Entry 6QKL (electron microscopy, 3.30 A resolution); this record covers chains N and E of the 11 polymer chains in the assembly.

# Chain N
Molecule: 26S ribosomal RNA
Source organism: Dictyostelium discoideum
Sequence (3741 nucleotides; each row starts with the number of its first residue):
     1 UCCGCCUCAC CUUUGUAAGA UUACCCGCUG AACUUAAGCA UAUCAGUAAG CGGAGGAAAA
    61 GAAACUAACU AGGAUUCCGU CAGUAACGGC GAGUGAAGAC GGAAUAGCCC AAGGUUCAAA
   121 CCUGGAUCUC UUCGAGGUUA GGUGAUGUGA CCUAUGGACU GAUGGAGCCC GCUGUUGUGA
   181 CUGCUAAUUC CGUUUGGAAU UUCGAGUCGU AGAAGGUGAU AACCCUGUUC GCAGUAUCAC
   241 AACAGUUGGA CUUUGCCAUU AGCUCCACGA GUAGGAAUGU CUGAAAUUGC AUUCUGAAUG
   301 GGUGAUAAGA UUCAUCCAAG GCUAAAUAUA UGUUAGGAGA UCGAUAGCAU ACAAGUACCG
   361 UGAGGGAAAG GUGAAAAGAA CUUUGAAAAA AGGUUUAAAA GUAUUUGACA CCGUUUAUGU
   421 GGAAGCGUUU ACUUGGACCC CGAUUAAUGA CGUCGGUUUA GCUCUAAUUC UUAGGUGGCC
   481 AAAGUAGAGU GUUACGUGCU GAUCAAAAGG UAACGGACAU UUGAUUCAUU GGUUAUCGAC
   541 GAGGAAGGUA CUCUAAAUCG GCCAGUUACU AACGGGUGAG AUCUGAUGUU UAUAAAAUGG
   601 GGGAUGAGGC UUAUCGGCUU GCUGGUGGCU CGCUCUCAAU AAUGGAUAUU GGGUUUCAUC
   661 AAGAGUGCAA AAUGGUGGCA AUUCACUAUU AGUGGUUAUU AAUUUUGUUU GCGUGGCUUG
   721 GCCUUGUCUA CAGGUUAUCU UCGGAUGGCU UGUAGCUUUG UUGAACGCGU GGGCUUAAUG
   781 UUGUGAUUCU AGUAGCGUUA CCAUAUCGUU AGAGUGGGUU CAAUAAAUGU CCCGUCUUGA
   841 AACACGGAUC AAGGAGGCCG UUUUGUGUGC GAGUGUAAGA GUAAUUAAAA CUCUGACGCG
   901 UAUUGAAAGA AAGAAUACUC CAAAAGAUCG UAACUACGGU UACCUUCUGU AAGGAGUGCC
   961 CGAAUCAUGA GAACUCUGUU UCGAAAGGAU UUGCGGUUGA GCACCUAGAA UGGGACCCGA
  1021 AAGGUUGUGA ACUAUGCCUG AGGAAGGCGA AGUCAGGGGA AACUCUGAUG GAGGCUUGUC
  1081 GCAAUGCUGA CGUGCAAAUC GCUUGUCUAA CUUGGGUAUA GGGGCGAAAG ACUAAUCGAA
  1141 CAACCUAGUA GCUGGUUCCU UCCGAAGUUU CCCUCAGGAU AGCUGGAGCA GUAUUCUAGU
  1201 UCCAUCUUGU AAAGACAAUG AUUAGCAGUU UCGGGGGCGU AAUGCUCUCA GCUGAUUCUC
  1261 AAACUCUGAA CGGGUGGGUA UCAUUUUAAU UCACUUAAUU GGAUUUUAAA AUUAAAUUGC
  1321 ACAUGUGCAA UGAAAAAUAG GAGCUCUUAG UGGGCCAUUU UUGGUAAGCA GAACUGGCGA
  1381 UGUGGGUUGA ACCAAAUAUU GGGAUAAGAC GUCUAACAUU CACUAAUAGA UACCACAAAA
  1441 GGUGUUAGUU CAUUAAGACA GCAGGACGGU GGCCAUGGAA GUCGGUAUCC GCUAAGGAGU
  1501 GUGUAACAAC UCACCUGCCA AAUGGACUAG CCCUGAAAAU GGAUGACGCU AGCAGUGGAU
  1561 GGUCGAUGCC CAAUCGUUAA AAGAAGUGAU AAUACUUUUA ACGUGUAGGA AGGCGUGAAG
  1621 GUAACGUAGA AGCUUGAAUG UGAAUUCGAG UGGAGUUGUC UUUAGUGCAG AUCUUGAUGG
  1681 UAGUAGCAAA UAUUCAAAAG AAUUUACUUU GAAGGCCGAA GUGGGGAAGG GUUCCAUAAC
  1741 AAUGGAAUUC ACUUAUGGGU GAGUCGAUCC UAAGGUUUGG GUUAACUCUC UCUAAUAAGG
  1801 UUACUAGGUC AUUGGAUCGA AAGUGAAGGU GGCUUUAACA CUAGUGACUU UAUAGGCCGA
  1861 AAGGGAAGCG GGUUAAAAUU CCUGCACCAU CGAAUGGGAU AUUAGGGUAA CCGAUCGUAA
  1921 UCCGGGACAU CAAUUGGCGG UCGAGGAAGA GUUAUCUUUU CUUGUUAACA UUGUCUUGGG
  1981 GUCCUCCGAA UCAGGUCAAC UGGAGACGAG GAUUCAUCGC ACAAUGGAAG AGCACAGUCC
  2041 UUUGGAUUGG GUCUCGCAUC CGCUAAAUGG UCCUUGAAAA CCGGAUUAUG GUAUUUAAUC
  2101 CUAUUUGGUG UUCGUACCAA UAACCACAUC AGGUCUCCAA GGUGAAUAGC CUCUGGUCAA
  2161 AUGUAUUAAU GUAGAUAAGG GAAGUCGGCA AAACCGAUCU GUAACUUCGG GAUAAGGAUU
  2221 GGCUCUAAAG GCUGGUGGAG UGGACAUAUU GGAGUUUGCU AUUUGUUUUU UACUUUUAGG
  2281 AUGGGCAACU GUUUUGAAGG UUUAAGAUGG GUGGUAAUUC UUUCCAAUGU GAGGGCUUGC
  2341 UCGUUCUGCU UUACGAUUAA CAGCUAAUUU AGAACUGUGA CGAUCACCGG GAAUCCAACU
  2401 GUUUAAUUAA AACAAAGCAU UGCGAUAAGC UUAAAAGCUU UUGACGCAAU GUGAUUUCUG
  2461 CCCAGUGCUC UGAAUGUCAA AGUGAAGAGA UUCAACCUAG CACGGGUAAA CGGCGGGAGU
  2521 AACUAUGACU CUCUUAAGGU AGCCAAAUGC CUCGUCAUCU AAUUAGUGAC GCGCAUGAAU
  2581 GGAUCAAUGA GAUUCCCACU GUCCCUAACU ACUAUACAGC GAAACCACUG CAAGGGGAAC
  2641 GGGCCUUGCA AAAACAGCGG GGAAAGAAGA CCCUGUUGAG CUUGACUCUA GUCUGAUAUU
  2701 GCAUAGUGAC CUAAAAGGUG UAGAAUAGGU GGGAGGGGCA ACCCGACGGU GAAAUACCAC
  2761 CCCUUUUGGC GUUACUUUGC UAACUUGGAA UAACAGUACC UCAUAAUUCA UUUUAUGAUG
  2821 GUUUUGGUGA AUAAGCGGAU CAACCACGGG UGAAAUCUGU GCAAAUUGGG CAACUGAUUU
  2881 GUAUAGCAAA GUAGUCCCUC UGGUCCCGUA UUAUGUCGAC CAAGAACAGU UUCAGGUGGG
  2941 GAGUUUGGCU GGGGCGGCAC AUUUGUUAAA AGAUAACGCA AGUGUCCAAA GGCAGGCUCA
  3001 GUGAGAACAG AAAUCUCACG UAGAGUAAAA GGGCAAAAGC CUGCUUGAUU CUGAUUUUCA
  3061 GUACUAAUCG GAACUGGGAA ACCAGGGCCU AUCGAUCCUU UAUGUGCUUA AAUCUUAACC
  3121 CUAGAGGUGU CAGAAAAGUU ACCACAGGGA UAACUGGCUU GUGGCAGCCA AGCGCUCAUA
  3181 GCGACGCUGC UUUUUGAUCC UUCGAUGUCG GCUCUUCUUA UCAUUGUGAA GCAGAAUUCA
  3241 CAAAGUGUUG GAUUGUUCAC CCACUAACAA GGAACGUGAG CUGGGUUUAG ACCGUCGUGA
  3301 GACAGGUUAG UUUUACCCUA CUGUUGUCAA UUGUUUGCGU AAUAGUAGCA UGAUUUAGUA
  3361 CGAGAGGAAC UGUCAUGCCG GAUCACUGGU CUGUAGGUUU AUUUGACAAA AUAGUGACCU
  3421 GCCGCUACCA UCCGUUGGAU AAUGGCUGAA CGCCUCUAAG UCAGAAUCCA UUCUAGAAAC
  3481 GCAAACCAAA UGCUUUAGAG UGUGAAUGUU GUAGGUAACA UUAGGUUGUU GGUGGGGGAC
  3541 CACUUUCAAC UUUAAACCAU AUGAUUAAUC GCUGUUACAC UGCAGUUUCC UUCCGGUUAU
  3601 UGUGGUGGGU GGCUAAAUUC UAAUUUAUAU CCUCGUUCCG CUCAACUCUU CGAUUGUAGA
  3661 CGACUAUCAA AUGAACUAGG UGCUGUAAGC UUCCGAGUAG CGUUCAGUUA CGAGGGGUUG
  3721 AGGCUUUUCC AUUAGUUCUU U
Unresolved in the structure: 1-1220, 1271-1355, 1603-2391, 2701-2925, 3330-3332, 3481-3741

# Chain E
Name: 60S ribosomal protein L23
Source organism: Dictyostelium discoideum
UniProt: Q54G86 (RL23_DICDI); residue numbers follow UniProt; this construct covers 1-136
Chain sequence (136 residues; row label = number of the first residue in the row):
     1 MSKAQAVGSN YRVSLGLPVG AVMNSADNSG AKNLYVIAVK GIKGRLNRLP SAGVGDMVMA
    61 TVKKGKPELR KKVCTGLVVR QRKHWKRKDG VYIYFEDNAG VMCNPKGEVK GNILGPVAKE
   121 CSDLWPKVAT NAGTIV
Unresolved in the structure: 1-8

# How chain N and chain E interact
Residue-residue contacts (58):
  C2559(N) - Lys71(E)  phosphate contact
  U2560(N) - Arg70(E)  salt bridge to the phosphate
  U2560(N) - Lys71(E)  phosphate contact
  A2561(N) - Ile37(E)  base contact
  A2561(N) - Thr61(E)  hydrogen bond to the phosphate
  A2561(N) - Lys71(E)  sugar contact
  A2561(N) - Val73(E)  sugar contact
  C2604(N) - Asn47(E)  sugar contact
  C2604(N) - Arg48(E)  phosphate contact
  C2604(N) - Leu49(E)  hydrogen bond to the sugar
  C2605(N) - Arg48(E)  salt bridge to the phosphate
  U3213(N) - Asn47(E)  phosphate contact
  U3248(N) - Arg45(E)  phosphate contact
  U3249(N) - Gly44(E)  hydrogen bond to the sugar
  U3249(N) - Arg45(E)  sugar contact
  U3249(N) - Leu46(E)  phosphate contact
  U3249(N) - Asn47(E)  phosphate contact
  G3250(N) - Leu46(E)  phosphate contact
  G3250(N) - Asn47(E)  hydrogen bond to the phosphate
  G3250(N) - Arg48(E)  sugar contact
  G3250(N) - Leu49(E)  sugar contact
  G3250(N) - Pro50(E)  sugar contact
  A3263(N) - Ala38(E)  sugar contact
  A3263(N) - Met59(E)  phosphate contact
  A3263(N) - Val73(E)  sugar contact
  C3264(N) - Val39(E)  hydrogen bond to the sugar
  C3264(N) - Lys40(E)  salt bridge to the phosphate
  C3264(N) - Gly41(E)  hydrogen bond to the phosphate
  C3264(N) - Ile42(E)  hydrogen bond to the sugar
  C3264(N) - Met59(E)  phosphate contact
  U3265(N) - Lys40(E)  salt bridge to the phosphate
  U3265(N) - Gly41(E)  hydrogen bond to the phosphate
  U3265(N) - Lys43(E)  phosphate contact
  A3266(N) - Lys43(E)  base contact
  A3267(N) - Lys43(E)  base contact
  C3268(N) - Lys43(E)  base contact
  C3268(N) - Gly44(E)  base contact
  A3375(N) - Asn10(E)  hydrogen bond to the sugar
  A3375(N) - Tyr11(E)  hydrogen bond to the phosphate
  U3376(N) - Arg12(E)  hydrogen bond to the phosphate
  G3377(N) - Arg12(E)  salt bridge to the phosphate
  G3377(N) - Lys43(E)  sugar contact
  C3378(N) - Arg45(E)  phosphate contact
  C3378(N) - Arg48(E)  salt bridge to the phosphate
  C3379(N) - Arg45(E)  salt bridge to the phosphate
  C3379(N) - Arg48(E)  salt bridge to the phosphate
  C3386(N) - Tyr92(E)  hydrogen bond to the base
  U3387(N) - His84(E)  hydrogen bond to the sugar
  U3387(N) - Tyr92(E)  hydrogen bond to the sugar
  G3388(N) - His84(E)  hydrogen bond to the sugar
  C3428(N) - Arg12(E)  hydrogen bond to the base
  C3429(N) - Ser14(E)  phosphate contact
  C3429(N) - Lys83(E)  hydrogen bond to the base
  C3429(N) - His84(E)  base contact
  A3430(N) - Ser14(E)  hydrogen bond to the phosphate
  A3430(N) - Lys86(E)  phosphate contact
  A3430(N) - Tyr92(E)  hydrogen bond to the sugar
  U3431(N) - Lys86(E)  salt bridge to the phosphate
Interface residues without a listed pair, chain N (34 interface residues in all): C3212, G3251, U3351, G3352, A3353, C3374, C3432
Interface residues without a listed pair, chain E (33 interface residues in all): Ser9, Pro18, Val19, Tyr35, Lys63, Lys88

# Overview
34 residues of chain N face 33 of chain E across their interface; the contacts include 19 hydrogen bonds and 9
salt bridges. Polar contacts include C3386(N)-Tyr92(E), C3428(N)-Arg12(E) and C3429(N)-Lys83(E).
Chain N is 26S ribosomal RNA and chain E is 60S ribosomal protein L23, both from Dictyostelium discoideum; the
structure, Mechanism of eIF6 release from the nascent 60S ribosomal subunit, was determined by electron
microscopy, deposited together with 5AN9, 5ANB and 5ANC.
